2YNZ - chains A and B of the 3 polymer chains in the assembly; structure by X-ray diffraction, 1.40 A resolution.

[Chain A (and B)]
Molecule: General control protein GCN4, putative inner membrane protein
Organism: Saccharomyces cerevisiae
Notes: fragment: gcn adaptor residues, 250-278, adhesin residues 823-947; chain B of this document is another copy of the same molecule, construct and numbering; everything in this record applies to it too
Reference sequence: chimeric construct of P03069, Q8ZL64: residues 794-822 from P03069 (GCN4_YEAST) positions 250-278 (UniProt number = residue number - 544); residues 823-947 from Q8ZL64 positions 823-947 (same numbers)
Sequence (154 residues; each row starts with the number of its first residue):
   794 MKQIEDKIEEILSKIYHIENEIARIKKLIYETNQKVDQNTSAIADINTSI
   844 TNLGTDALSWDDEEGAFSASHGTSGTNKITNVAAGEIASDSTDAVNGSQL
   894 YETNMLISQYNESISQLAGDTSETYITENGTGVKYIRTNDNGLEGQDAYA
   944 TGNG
Not modelled in the structure: 794-795, 905-947
Construct notes: engineered mutation Ile797 (Leu253 in P03069), Ile801 (Val257 in P03069), Ile804 (Leu260 in P03069), Ile808 (Asn264 in P03069), Ile811 (Leu267 in P03069), Ile815 (Val271 in P03069), Ile818 (Leu274 in P03069), Ile822 (Val278 in P03069)

[How chain A and chain B interact]
Pairs across the interface (102; chain A residue first):
  Ile797(A) with Ile797(B), hydrophobic
  Lys800(A) with Glu802(B), salt bridge; Leu805(B)
  Glu803(A) with Leu805(B)
  Ile804(A) with Ile804(B), hydrophobic; Leu805(B), hydrophobic; Ile808(B), hydrophobic
  Lys807(A) with Ile808(B); Glu812(B)
  Ile811(A) with Ile808(B), hydrophobic; Ile811(B), hydrophobic; Ile815(B), hydrophobic
  Glu814(A) with Ile815(B); Lys819(B), salt bridge
  Ile818(A) with Ile815(B), hydrophobic; Ile818(B), hydrophobic; Ile822(B), hydrophobic
  Leu821(A) with Ile822(B), hydrophobic
  Ile822(A) with Ile822(B), hydrophobic
  Thr825(A) with Asn826(B), hydrogen bond
  Lys828(A) with Val829(B); Asp830(B), salt bridge
  Val829(A) with Val829(B), hydrophobic
  Asn832(A) with Val829(B); Thr833(B), hydrogen bond; Ile836(B)
  Ile836(A) with Ile836(B), hydrophobic
  Ile839(A) with Ile836(B), hydrophobic; Ile839(B), hydrophobic; Asn840(B); Ile843(B), hydrophobic
  Ser842(A) with Ile843(B)
  Ile843(A) with Ile843(B), hydrophobic
  Leu846(A) with Gly847(B)
  Asp849(A) with Ser852(B); Trp853(B), hydrogen bond (backbone-backbone); Phe860(B)
  Ala850(A) with Leu851(B)
  Leu851(A) with Leu851(B), hydrogen bond (backbone-backbone); Phe860(B)
  Ala862(A) with Phe860(B)
  Ser863(A) with Phe860(B)
  His864(A) with Trp853(B)
  Asn870(A) with Trp853(B)
  Lys871(A) with Ala859(B); Phe860(B), hydrogen bond (backbone-backbone)
  Ile872(A) with Phe860(B); Ile872(B), hydrophobic
  Thr873(A) with Glu857(B); Phe860(B), hydrogen bond (backbone-backbone); Ser861(B); Ala862(B), hydrogen bond (backbone-backbone)
  Asn874(A) with Glu857(B), hydrogen bond; Ser861(B), hydrogen bond; Ala862(B); Ser863(B), hydrogen bond; Gly868(B); Thr869(B); Asn870(B), hydrogen bond (backbone-backbone)
  Val875(A) with Asn870(B); Ile872(B), hydrophobic
  Ala876(A) with Thr869(B); Asn870(B), hydrogen bond (backbone-backbone); Lys871(B)
  Ala877(A) with Lys871(B)
  Glu879(A) with Lys871(B); Gly890(B)
  Ile880(A) with Gly890(B); Leu893(B), hydrophobic; Tyr894(B), hydrophobic; Asn897(B)
  Ala881(A) with Gly890(B); Ser891(B), hydrogen bond (backbone-side chain); Tyr894(B)
  Ser882(A) with Ser891(B), hydrogen bond (backbone-side chain); Tyr894(B)
  Asp883(A) with Ser891(B)
  Ser884(A) with Asn889(B); Gly890(B); Ser891(B), hydrogen bond (backbone-side chain)
  Thr885(A) with Thr873(B), hydrogen bond; Asn874(B), hydrogen bond (side chain-backbone); Val875(B), hydrogen bond (backbone-backbone); Asn889(B)
  Asp886(A) with Lys871(B), salt bridge; Ile872(B); Thr873(B), hydrogen bond; Asn889(B); Gly890(B), hydrogen bond (backbone-backbone)
  Ala887(A) with Ile872(B), hydrogen bond (backbone-backbone); Val888(B)
  Val888(A) with Val888(B), hydrogen bond (backbone-backbone); Asn889(B); Gly890(B)
  Gln892(A) with Leu893(B)
  Leu893(A) with Leu893(B), hydrophobic
  Thr896(A) with Leu893(B); Thr896(B); Asn897(B), hydrogen bond; Ile900(B)
  Leu899(A) with Ile900(B)
  Ile900(A) with Ile900(B), hydrophobic
Interface residues without a listed pair, chain A (54 interface residues in all): Ile808, Ile815, Arg817, Ala835, Thr869, Gly878
Interface residues without a listed pair, chain B (52 interface residues in all): Ile801, Thr825, Asn832, Leu846, Ala850, Thr885

[In short]
The interface between chain A and chain B involves 54 residues on one side and 52 on the other, with 23
hydrogen bonds and 4 salt bridges. Polar pairs include Lys800(A)-Glu802(B), Glu814(A)-Lys819(B) and
Lys828(A)-Asp830(B).
Chain A and chain B are both General control protein GCN4, putative inner membrane protein (Saccharomyces
cerevisiae); the structure, Salmonella enterica SadA 823-947 fused to a GCN4 adaptor (SadAK5), was determined
by X-ray diffraction, deposited together with 2YNY, 2YO0, 2YO1, 2YO2 and 2YO3.
